Entry 8T04 (electron microscopy, 2.98 A resolution); this record covers chains C and D of the 6 polymer chains in the assembly.

Chain C:
Protein: 18G7 Fab heavy chain
Source organism: Mus musculus
Notes: antibody fragment or engineered binder
Amino-acid sequence (120 residues; numbered 1 to 120; the number before each row is that of its first residue):
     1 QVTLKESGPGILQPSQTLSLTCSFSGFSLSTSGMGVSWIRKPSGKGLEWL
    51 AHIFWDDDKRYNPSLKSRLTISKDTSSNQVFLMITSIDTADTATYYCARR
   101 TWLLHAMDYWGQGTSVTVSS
Disulfide bonds: Cys22-Cys97

Chain D:
Protein: 18G7 Fab light chain
Source organism: Mus musculus
Notes: antibody fragment or engineered binder
Amino-acid sequence (107 residues; numbered 1 to 107; the number before each row is that of its first residue):
     1 DIQMTQSPSSLSASLGGKVTITCKASQDINEYIAWYQHKPGKGPRLLIHY
    51 TSTLQPGIPSRFSGSGSGRDYSFSISNLEPEDIATYYCLQYDNLLWTFGG
   101 GTKLEIK

Interface between chain C and chain D:
Residue-residue contacts (35; chain C residue first):
  Ser37(C) with Trp96(D)
  Ile39(C) with Phe98(D), hydrophobic
  Lys41(C) with Tyr87(D)
  Leu47(C) with Tyr87(D), hydrophobic; Phe98(D), hydrophobic
  Trp49(C) with Leu94(D); Leu95(D), hydrophobic; Trp96(D)
  His52(C) with Leu94(D); Trp96(D)
  Phe54(C) with Leu94(D), hydrophobic
  Arg60(C) with Leu94(D)
  Asn62(C) with Leu95(D)
  Pro63(C) with Leu95(D)
  Tyr96(C) with His38(D), hydrogen bond
  Leu104(C) with Leu46(D), hydrophobic; Gln55(D)
  His105(C) with Tyr32(D); Tyr91(D); Trp96(D)
  Ala106(C) with Ala34(D), hydrophobic; Tyr36(D); Leu89(D), hydrophobic; Tyr91(D)
  Met107(C) with Tyr36(D), hydrogen bond (backbone-side chain); Leu46(D); Leu89(D), hydrophobic; Trp96(D), hydrophobic; Phe98(D), hydrophobic
  Asp108(C) with Gln55(D)
  Trp110(C) with Tyr36(D); Pro44(D); Phe98(D), hydrophobic
  Gly111(C) with Gly43(D)
  Gln112(C) with Gly43(D)
Interface residues without a listed pair, chain C (22 interface residues in all): Gly46, Glu48, Arg100
Interface residues without a listed pair, chain D (20 interface residues in all): Asp1, Gly41, Lys42, His49, Gly100

Overview:
22 residues of chain C and 20 residues of chain D are in contact; the contacts include 2 hydrogen bonds. Polar
contacts include Tyr96(C)-His38(D) and Met107(C)-Tyr36(D).
Chain C is 18G7 Fab heavy chain and chain D is 18G7 Fab light chain, both from Mus musculus; the structure,
Structure of mouse Myomaker bound to Fab18G7 in nanodiscs, was determined by electron microscopy together with
8T03, 8T05, 8T06 and 8T07 from the same study.
